4E43 - chains B and C of the 3 polymer chains in the assembly; structure by X-ray diffraction, 1.54 A resolution.

[Chain B]
Name: Protease
Organism: Human immunodeficiency virus 1
Reference sequence: Q903N5 (Q903N5_9HIV1); residues 1-99 here = UniProt positions 1-99
Sequence (99 residues; numbered 1 to 99; the number before each row is that of its first residue):
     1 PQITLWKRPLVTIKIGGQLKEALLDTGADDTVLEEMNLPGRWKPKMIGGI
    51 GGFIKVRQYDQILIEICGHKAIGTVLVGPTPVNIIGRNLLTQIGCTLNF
Sequence notes: engineered mutation Lys7 (Arg in Q903N5)

[Chain C]
Name: Random peptide
Sequence (6 residues; each row starts with the number of its first residue):
     2 NLLQKK

[Chain B / chain C interface]
Contacting residue pairs (22):
  Asp25(B) with Leu3(C)
  Gly27(B) with Leu4(C); Gln5(C), hydrogen bond (backbone-backbone)
  Ala28(B) with Gln5(C)
  Asp29(B) with Gln5(C), hydrogen bond (backbone-backbone); Lys6(C); Lys7(C), hydrogen bond (side chain-backbone)
  Asp30(B) with Gln5(C), hydrogen bond; Lys7(C), salt bridge
  Lys45(B) with Lys7(C)
  Met46(B) with Lys7(C)
  Ile47(B) with Gln5(C); Lys6(C)
  Gly48(B) with Gln5(C); Lys6(C), hydrogen bond (backbone-backbone)
  Gly49(B) with Leu4(C)
  Ile50(B) with Asn2(C); Leu4(C)
  Phe53(B) with Lys6(C)
  Pro81(B) with Leu3(C), hydrophobic
  Val82(B) with Leu3(C), hydrophobic
  Ile84(B) with Leu3(C), hydrophobic
Also at the interface, not in a pair above, chain B (18 interface residues in all): Leu23, Val32, Leu76

[Summary]
18 residues of chain B and 6 residues of chain C are in contact, with 5 hydrogen bonds and 1 salt bridge.
Among the polar pairs are Asp30(B)-Lys7(C), Asp29(B)-Lys7(C) and Asp30(B)-Gln5(C).
Here chain B is Protease (Human immunodeficiency virus 1) and chain C is Random peptide. Entry 4E43 (HIV
protease (PR) dimer with acetate in exo site and peptide in active site) was determined by X-ray diffraction
together with 3KF0, 3KFN, 3KFP, 3KFR and 3KFS from the same study.
